Entry 5LNU (X-ray diffraction, 1.73 A resolution); this record covers chains A and C of the 4 polymer chains in the assembly.

# Chain A (and C)
Name: Pyridoxal 5'-phosphate synthase subunit PDX1.3
Source organism: Arabidopsis thaliana
Notes: EC 4.3.3.6; fragment: PLP synthase subunit Pdx1.3; chain C of this document is another copy of the same molecule, construct and numbering; everything in this record applies to it too
UniProtKB: Q8L940 (PDX13_ARATH); residues 2-310 here correspond to UniProt positions 1-309 (UniProt number = residue number - 1)
Amino-acid sequence (316 residues; each row starts with the number of its first residue):
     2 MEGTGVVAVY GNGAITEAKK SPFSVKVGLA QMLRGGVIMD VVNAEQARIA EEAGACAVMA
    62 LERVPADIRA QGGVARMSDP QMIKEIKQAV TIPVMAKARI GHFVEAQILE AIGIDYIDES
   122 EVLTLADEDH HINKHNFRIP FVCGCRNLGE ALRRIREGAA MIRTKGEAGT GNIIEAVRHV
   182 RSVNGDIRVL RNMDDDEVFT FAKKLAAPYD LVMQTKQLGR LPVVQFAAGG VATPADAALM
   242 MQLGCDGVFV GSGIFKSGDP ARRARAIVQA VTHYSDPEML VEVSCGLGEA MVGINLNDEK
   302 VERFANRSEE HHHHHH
Unresolved in the structure: 2-21, 299-317 (chain C: 2-21, 298-317)
Glycans and other covalent adducts: (4S)-4-azanyl-5-oxidanyl-pent-1-en-3-one (KIK) linked to Lys-98, Lys-166
Differences from the reference sequence: expression tag (311-317)
Residues lining bound ligands: (4S)-4-azanyl-5-oxidanyl-pent-1-en-3-one (KIK): Asp-41, Leu-62, Pro-66, Asp-119, Ser-121, Glu-122, Val-123, Arg-164, Ala-169, Ala-229, Phe-250
Swiss-Prot annotation at these positions:
  - active site: Lys-98 (Schiff-base intermediate with D-ribose 5-phosphate)
  - binding site (D-ribose 5-phosphate): Asp-41, Gly-170, Gly-231, Gly-252, Ser-253
  - binding site (D-glyceraldehyde 3-phosphate): Arg-182
  - modified residue: Met-2 (N-acetylmethionine)
From the paper describing this entry:
  - binding site for (4S)-4-azanyl-5-oxidanyl-pent-1-en-3-one: Lys-98, Lys-166
  - catalytic residues: Lys-98, Lys-166
  - conformationally variable residues (side-chain flip): Thr-165, Lys-166, Gly-167

# How chain A and chain C interact
Contacting residue pairs (10; chain A residue first):
  Arg-182(A) / Asp-195(C)  salt bridge
  Arg-182(A) / Glu-198(C)  salt bridge
  Arg-189(A) / Asn-193(C)  hydrogen bond (backbone-side chain)
  Val-190(A) / Val-190(C)  hydrophobic
  Arg-192(A) / Asn-193(C)
  Asn-193(A) / Arg-189(C)  hydrogen bond (side chain-backbone)
  Asn-193(A) / Arg-192(C)
  Asn-193(A) / Asn-193(C)
  Asp-195(A) / Arg-182(C)  salt bridge
  Glu-198(A) / Arg-182(C)  salt bridge

# Overview
The chain A/chain C interface involves 7 residues from each chain, with 2 hydrogen bonds and 4 salt bridges.
Polar pairs include Arg-182(A)/Asp-195(C), Arg-182(A)/Glu-198(C) and Arg-189(A)/Asn-193(C).
(4S)-4-azanyl-5-oxidanyl-pent-1-en-3-one is covalently linked to Lys-166(A). From the paper: catalytic
residues Lys-98(A) and Lys-166(A); a binding site for (4S)-4-azanyl-5-oxidanyl-pent-1-en-3-one at Lys-98(A)
and Lys-166(A).
Chain A and chain C are both Pyridoxal 5'-phosphate synthase subunit PDX1.3 (Arabidopsis thaliana); the
structure, Crystal structure of Arabidopsis thaliana Pdx1-I320 complex, was determined by X-ray diffraction,
deposited together with 5LNS, 5LNT, 5LNV and 5LNW.
